PDB entry 6K32 | electron microscopy, 3.20 A resolution | chains C and G of the 9 polymer chains in the assembly

# Chain C
Name: VP1
Source organism: Cypovirus 1
UniProt: D3JWE6 (D3JWE6_CPVBM); residue numbers follow UniProt; this construct covers 114-1333
Sequence (1220 residues; each row starts with the number of its first residue):
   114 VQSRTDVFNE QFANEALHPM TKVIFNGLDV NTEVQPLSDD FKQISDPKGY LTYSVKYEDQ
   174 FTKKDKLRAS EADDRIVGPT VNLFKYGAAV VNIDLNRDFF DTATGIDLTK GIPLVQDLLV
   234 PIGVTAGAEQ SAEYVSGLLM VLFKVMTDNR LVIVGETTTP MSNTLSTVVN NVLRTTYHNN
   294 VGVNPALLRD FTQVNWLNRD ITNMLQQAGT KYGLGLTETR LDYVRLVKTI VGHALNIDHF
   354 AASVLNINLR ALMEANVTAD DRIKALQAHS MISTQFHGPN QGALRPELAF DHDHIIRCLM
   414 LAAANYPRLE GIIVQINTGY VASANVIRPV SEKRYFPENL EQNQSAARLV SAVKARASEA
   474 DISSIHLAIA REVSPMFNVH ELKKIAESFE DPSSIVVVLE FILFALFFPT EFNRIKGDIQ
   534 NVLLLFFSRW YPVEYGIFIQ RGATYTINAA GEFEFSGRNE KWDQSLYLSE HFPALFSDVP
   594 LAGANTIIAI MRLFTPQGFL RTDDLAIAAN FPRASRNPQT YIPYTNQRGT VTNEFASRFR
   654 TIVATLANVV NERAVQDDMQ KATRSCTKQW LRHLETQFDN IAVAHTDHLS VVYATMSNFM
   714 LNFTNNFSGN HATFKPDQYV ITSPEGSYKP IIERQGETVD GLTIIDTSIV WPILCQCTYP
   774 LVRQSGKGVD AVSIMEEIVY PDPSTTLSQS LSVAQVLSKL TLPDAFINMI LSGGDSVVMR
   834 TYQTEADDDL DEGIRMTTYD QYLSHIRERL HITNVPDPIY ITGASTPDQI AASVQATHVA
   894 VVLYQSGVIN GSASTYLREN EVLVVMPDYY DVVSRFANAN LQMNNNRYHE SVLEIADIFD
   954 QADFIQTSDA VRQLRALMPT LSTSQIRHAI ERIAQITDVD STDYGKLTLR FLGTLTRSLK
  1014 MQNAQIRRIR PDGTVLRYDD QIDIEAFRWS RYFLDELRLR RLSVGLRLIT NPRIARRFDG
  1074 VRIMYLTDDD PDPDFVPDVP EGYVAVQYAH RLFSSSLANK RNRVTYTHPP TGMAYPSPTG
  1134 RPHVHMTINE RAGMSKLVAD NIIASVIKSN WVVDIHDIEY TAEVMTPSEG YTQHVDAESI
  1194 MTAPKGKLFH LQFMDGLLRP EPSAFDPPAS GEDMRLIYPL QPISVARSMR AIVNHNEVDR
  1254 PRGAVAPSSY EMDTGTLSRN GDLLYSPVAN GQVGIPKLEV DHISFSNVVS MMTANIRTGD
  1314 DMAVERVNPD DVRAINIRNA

# Chain G
Name: VP1
Source organism: Cypovirus 1
UniProt: D3JWE6 (D3JWE6_CPVBM); residue numbers follow UniProt; this construct covers 108-1333
Sequence (1226 residues; row label = number of the first residue in the row):
   108 KKPPTVVQSR TDVFNEQFAN EALHPMTKVI FNGLDVNTEV QPLSDDFKQI SDPKGYLTYS
   168 VKYEDQFTKK DKLRASEADD RIVGPTVNLF KYGAAVVNID LNRDFFDTAT GIDLTKGIPL
   228 VQDLLVPIGV TAGAEQSAEY VSGLLMVLFK VMTDNRLVIV GETTTPMSNT LSTVVNNVLR
   288 TTYHNNVGVN PALLRDFTQV NWLNRDITNM LQQAGTKYGL GLTETRLDYV RLVKTIVGHA
   348 LNIDHFAASV LNINLRALME ANVTADDRIK ALQAHSMIST QFHGPNQGAL RPELAFDHDH
   408 IIRCLMLAAA NYPRLEGIIV QINTGYVASA NVIRPVSEKR YFPENLEQNQ SAARLVSAVK
   468 ARASEADISS IHLAIAREVS PMFNVHELKK IAESFEDPSS IVVVLEFILF ALFFPTEFNR
   528 IKGDIQNVLL LFFSRWYPVE YGIFIQRGAT YTINAAGEFE FSGRNEKWDQ SLYLSEHFPA
   588 LFSDVPLAGA NTIIAIMRLF TPQGFLRTDD LAIAANFPRA SRNPQTYIPY TNQRGTVTNE
   648 FASRFRTIVA TLANVVNERA VQDDMQKATR SCTKQWLRHL ETQFDNIAVA HTDHLSVVYA
   708 TMSNFMLNFT NNFSGNHATF KPDQYVITSP EGSYKPIIER QGETVDGLTI IDTSIVWPIL
   768 CQCTYPLVRQ SGKGVDAVSI MEEIVYPDPS TTLSQSLSVA QVLSKLTLPD AFINMILSGG
   828 DSVVMRTYQT EADDDLDEGI RMTTYDQYLS HIRERLHITN VPDPIYITGA STPDQIAASV
   888 QATHVAVVLY QSGVINGSAS TYLRENEVLV VMPDYYDVVS RFANANLQMN NNRYHESVLE
   948 IADIFDQADF IQTSDAVRQL RALMPTLSTS QIRHAIERIA QITDVDSTDY GKLTLRFLGT
  1008 LTRSLKMQNA QIRRIRPDGT VLRYDDQIDI EAFRWSRYFL DELRLRRLSV GLRLITNPRI
  1068 ARRFDGVRIM YLTDDDPDPD FVPDVPEGYV AVQYAHRLFS SSLANKRNRV TYTHPPTGMA
  1128 YPSPTGRPHV HMTINERAGM SKLVADNIIA SVIKSNWVVD IHDIEYTAEV MTPSEGYTQH
  1188 VDAESIMTAP KGKLFHLQFM DGLLRPEPSA FDPPASGEDM RLIYPLQPIS VARSMRAIVN
  1248 HNEVDRPRGA VAPSSYEMDT GTLSRNGDLL YSPVANGQVG IPKLEVDHIS FSNVVSMMTA
  1308 NIRTGDDMAV ERVNPDDVRA INIRNA
Disordered / not traced: 778-785

# Chain C / chain G interface
Contacting residue pairs (27):
  A460(C) - N452(G)  hydrogen bond (backbone-side chain)
  R461(C) - E451(G)  hydrogen bond (side chain-backbone)
  S464(C) - E451(G)
  S501(C) - T689(G)
  E503(C) - Q682(G)
  E503(C) - R685(G)
  E503(C) - H686(G)  salt bridge
  E503(C) - T689(G)  hydrogen bond
  D504(C) - Q682(G)
  R542(C) - R653(G)
  R542(C) - E688(G)
  R542(C) - T689(G)
  R542(C) - D692(G)  salt bridge
  Y548(C) - T645(G)
  N572(C) - V644(G)
  E573(C) - V644(G)
  K574(C) - V644(G)
  R666(C) - R685(G)
  D670(C) - K681(G)
  D670(C) - R685(G)  salt bridge
  D671(C) - K674(G)
  D671(C) - R677(G)  salt bridge
  D671(C) - S678(G)
  M672(C) - S678(G)
  M672(C) - Q682(G)
  Q673(C) - K674(G)
  Q673(C) - A675(G)  hydrogen bond (side chain-backbone)
Interface residues without a listed pair, chain C (18 interface residues in all): S541, Q669
Interface residues without a listed pair, chain G (18 interface residues in all): P450, N664

# In short
Chain C and chain G each contribute 18 residues to their interface, with 4 hydrogen bonds and 4 salt bridges.
Polar contacts include E503(C)-H686(G), R542(C)-D692(G) and D670(C)-R685(G).
Chain C is VP1 and chain G is VP1, both from Cypovirus 1; the structure, RdRp complex, was determined by
electron microscopy.
